9N9Y - chains A and B; structure by X-ray diffraction, 3.15 A resolution.

== Chain A ==
Molecule: WD repeat-containing protein 48
From: Homo sapiens
UniProtKB: Q8TAF3 (WDR48_HUMAN); residue numbers follow UniProt; this construct covers 1-563
Amino-acid sequence (569 residues; each row starts with the number of its first residue):
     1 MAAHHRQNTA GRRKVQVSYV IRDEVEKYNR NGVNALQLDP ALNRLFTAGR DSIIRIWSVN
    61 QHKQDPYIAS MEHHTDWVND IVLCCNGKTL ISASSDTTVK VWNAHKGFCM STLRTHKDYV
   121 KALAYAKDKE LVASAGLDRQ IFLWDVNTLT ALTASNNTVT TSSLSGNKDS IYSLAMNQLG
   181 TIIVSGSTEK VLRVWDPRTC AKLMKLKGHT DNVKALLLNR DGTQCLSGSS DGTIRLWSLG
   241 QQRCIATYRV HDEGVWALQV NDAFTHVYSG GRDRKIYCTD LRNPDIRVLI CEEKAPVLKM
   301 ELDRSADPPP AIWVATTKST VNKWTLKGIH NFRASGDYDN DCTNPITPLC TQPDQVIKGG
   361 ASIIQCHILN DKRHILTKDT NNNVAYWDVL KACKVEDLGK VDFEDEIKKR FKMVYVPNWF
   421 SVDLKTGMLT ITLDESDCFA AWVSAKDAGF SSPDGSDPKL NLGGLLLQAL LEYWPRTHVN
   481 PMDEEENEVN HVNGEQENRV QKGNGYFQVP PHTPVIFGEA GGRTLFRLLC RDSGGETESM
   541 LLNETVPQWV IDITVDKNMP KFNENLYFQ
Disordered / not traced: 1-12, 330-342, 481-499, 564-569
Construct notes: expression tag (564-569)
UniProt features mapped onto this chain:
  - modified residue: Y28 (Phosphotyrosine), K214 (N6-acetyllysine)
  - mutagenesis: R30 (R30A: In UAF1(3A); impaired DNA-binding; when associated with A-50 and A-168. In UAF1(3A) ...), R50 (R50A: In UAF1(3A); impaired DNA-binding; when associated with A-30 and A-168. In UAF1(3A) ...), W77 (W77A: Impaired binding to USP12; when associated with Ala-256), K117 (K117A: In UAF1(11A); impaired DNA-binding; when associated with A-30, A-50, A-161, A-168, A-230, A-272, A-274, A-275, A-318 and A-363. In UAF1(11A) ...), Y119 (Y119A: Impaired binding to USP12; when associated with Ala-172), T161 (T161A: In UAF1(11A); impaired DNA-binding; when associated with A-30, A-50, A-117, A-168, A-230, A-272, A-274, A-275, A-318 and A-363. In UAF1(11A) ...), K168 (K168A: In UAF1(3A); impaired DNA-binding; when associated with A-30 and A-50. In UAF1(3A) ...), S170 (S170Y: Strongly reduces interaction with USP46 and abolishes stimulation of USP46 enzyme activity), Y172 (Y172A: Impaired binding to USP12; when associated with Ala-119), K214 (K214E: Strongly reduces interaction with USP12 or USP46 and abolishes stimulation of their enzyme activity; when associated with A-256 and D-272), S230 (S230A: In UAF1(11A); impaired DNA-binding; when associated with A-30, A-50, A-117, A-161, A-168, A-272, A-274, A-275, A-318 and A-363. In UAF1(11A) ...), W256 (W256A: Strongly reduces interaction with USP12 or USP46 and abolishes stimulation of their enzyme activity; when associated with E-214 and D-272. Impaired binding to USP12; when associated with Ala-77), 6 further mutagenesis entries in UniProt

== Chain B ==
Molecule: Ubiquitin carboxyl-terminal hydrolase 1, N-terminal fragment, Ubiquitin carboxyl-terminal hydrolase 1
From: Homo sapiens
Notes: EC 3.4.19.12; engineered mutation(s): residues 1-84 deleted, residues 223-440 replaced with GSGSGSGSGS, residues 606-738 deleted
UniProtKB: O94782 (UBP1_HUMAN); residue numbers follow UniProt; this construct covers 85-222, 421-605, 739-785
Amino-acid sequence (381 residues; each row starts with the number of its first residue; note: 321 numbers in that range are skipped by the numbering (no residue carries them; nothing is unmodelled there)):
    84 GNLGNTCYLN SILQVLYFCP GFKSGVKHLF NIISRKKEAL KDEANQKDKG NCKEDSLASY
   144 ELICSLQSLI ISVEQLQASF LLNPEKYTDE LATQPRRLLN TLRELNPMYE GYLQHDAQEV
   204 LQCILGNIQE TCQLLKKEEG SG
   414 SGSGSGSIGF ELVEKLFQGQ LVLRTRCLEC ESLTERREDF QDISVPVQED ELSKVEESSE
   474 ISPEPKTEMK TLRWAISQFA SVERIVGEDK YFCENCHHYT EAERSLLFDK MPEVITIHLK
   534 CFAASGLEFD CYGGGLSKIN TPLLTPLKLS LEEWSTKPTN DSYGLFAVVM HSGITISSGH
   594 YTASVKVTDL NS
   739 SLKEYEGKWL LFDDSEVKVT EEKDFLNSLS PSTSPTSTPY LLFYKKL
Disordered / not traced: 84-86, 127-133, 193-195, 414-420, 464-480, 535-550, 770-772
Construct notes: expression tag (84); linker (223-225, 414-420)
Metal / ion sites: Zn2+: C440, C443, C506, C509
Small-molecule neighbours: A1BWW (2-(4-cyclopropyl-6-methoxypyrimidin-5-yl)-7-({4-[1-methyl-4-(trifluoromethyl)-1H-imidazol-2-yl]phenyl}methyl)-5H-pyrrolo[3,2-d]pyrimidine): N93, L96, Q97, Y100, F101, L152, V156, L159, Q160, L164, L165, P167, L174, P178, V600, L603, L740, Y743, L748, F750, D752, S753, V755, V757
UniProt features mapped onto this chain:
  - active site: C90 (Nucleophile), H593 (Proton acceptor)
  - mutagenesis: C90 (C90S: Loss of catalytic activity including autolysis), E444 (E444K: Strongly reduces interaction with WDR48 and activation by WDR48)
  - modified residue (Phosphoserine): S475, S768

== How chain A and chain B interact ==
Pairs across the interface - 29 pairs, chain A then chain B:
  D76(A) - H511(B)  salt bridge
  W77(A) - E442(B)
  W77(A) - C509(B)
  W77(A) - H511(B)
  D118(A) - K503(B)  salt bridge
  Y119(A) - K503(B)
  Y119(A) - H511(B)
  Y119(A) - Y512(B)  hydrogen bond (side chain-backbone)
  K121(A) - E442(B)  salt bridge
  L137(A) - E514(B)
  D169(A) - R497(B)  salt bridge
  S170(A) - V499(B)
  S170(A) - E514(B)  hydrogen bond
  Y172(A) - L441(B)
  Y172(A) - E514(B)
  T188(A) - R497(B)
  D211(A) - R439(B)  salt bridge
  K214(A) - L441(B)  hydrogen bond (side chain-backbone)
  K214(A) - E442(B)  hydrogen bond (side chain-backbone)
  K214(A) - E444(B)  salt bridge
  S230(A) - R439(B)
  S230(A) - E444(B)  hydrogen bond
  W256(A) - C443(B)
  W256(A) - E444(B)  hydrogen bond
  R272(A) - C443(B)  hydrogen bond (side chain-backbone)
  R272(A) - E444(B)  hydrogen bond (side chain-backbone)
  R272(A) - S445(B)  hydrogen bond
  I364(A) - H510(B)
  K425(A) - H511(B)
Also at the interface, not in a pair above, chain A (21 interface residues in all): R50, S95, G254, L424
Also at the interface, not in a pair above, chain B (15 interface residues in all): G500

== Summary ==
21 residues of chain A face 15 of chain B across their interface; the contacts include 9 hydrogen bonds and 6
salt bridges. Polar contacts include D76(A)-H511(B), D118(A)-K503(B) and K121(A)-E442(B). Bound to chain B:
compound A1BWW.
Here chain A is WD repeat-containing protein 48 and chain B is Ubiquitin carboxyl-terminal hydrolase 1,
N-terminal fragment, Ubiquitin carboxyl-terminal hydrolase 1, both from Homo sapiens. Entry 9N9Y (Crystal
structure of truncated USP1:UAF1 in complex with compound 18) was determined by X-ray diffraction.
